6FIK - chains B and C of the 3 polymer chains in the assembly; structure by electron microscopy, 7.10 A resolution (low resolution: residue-level contacts below are approximate; hydrogen-bond / salt-bridge calls are withheld).

Chain B:
Molecule: Polyketide synthase
Source organism: Cercospora nicotianae
UniProtKB: Q6DQW3 (Q6DQW3_CERNC); numbering as in UniProt (aligned over 1-1293)
Amino-acid sequence (1304 residues; numbered 1 to 1304; the number before each row is that of its first residue):
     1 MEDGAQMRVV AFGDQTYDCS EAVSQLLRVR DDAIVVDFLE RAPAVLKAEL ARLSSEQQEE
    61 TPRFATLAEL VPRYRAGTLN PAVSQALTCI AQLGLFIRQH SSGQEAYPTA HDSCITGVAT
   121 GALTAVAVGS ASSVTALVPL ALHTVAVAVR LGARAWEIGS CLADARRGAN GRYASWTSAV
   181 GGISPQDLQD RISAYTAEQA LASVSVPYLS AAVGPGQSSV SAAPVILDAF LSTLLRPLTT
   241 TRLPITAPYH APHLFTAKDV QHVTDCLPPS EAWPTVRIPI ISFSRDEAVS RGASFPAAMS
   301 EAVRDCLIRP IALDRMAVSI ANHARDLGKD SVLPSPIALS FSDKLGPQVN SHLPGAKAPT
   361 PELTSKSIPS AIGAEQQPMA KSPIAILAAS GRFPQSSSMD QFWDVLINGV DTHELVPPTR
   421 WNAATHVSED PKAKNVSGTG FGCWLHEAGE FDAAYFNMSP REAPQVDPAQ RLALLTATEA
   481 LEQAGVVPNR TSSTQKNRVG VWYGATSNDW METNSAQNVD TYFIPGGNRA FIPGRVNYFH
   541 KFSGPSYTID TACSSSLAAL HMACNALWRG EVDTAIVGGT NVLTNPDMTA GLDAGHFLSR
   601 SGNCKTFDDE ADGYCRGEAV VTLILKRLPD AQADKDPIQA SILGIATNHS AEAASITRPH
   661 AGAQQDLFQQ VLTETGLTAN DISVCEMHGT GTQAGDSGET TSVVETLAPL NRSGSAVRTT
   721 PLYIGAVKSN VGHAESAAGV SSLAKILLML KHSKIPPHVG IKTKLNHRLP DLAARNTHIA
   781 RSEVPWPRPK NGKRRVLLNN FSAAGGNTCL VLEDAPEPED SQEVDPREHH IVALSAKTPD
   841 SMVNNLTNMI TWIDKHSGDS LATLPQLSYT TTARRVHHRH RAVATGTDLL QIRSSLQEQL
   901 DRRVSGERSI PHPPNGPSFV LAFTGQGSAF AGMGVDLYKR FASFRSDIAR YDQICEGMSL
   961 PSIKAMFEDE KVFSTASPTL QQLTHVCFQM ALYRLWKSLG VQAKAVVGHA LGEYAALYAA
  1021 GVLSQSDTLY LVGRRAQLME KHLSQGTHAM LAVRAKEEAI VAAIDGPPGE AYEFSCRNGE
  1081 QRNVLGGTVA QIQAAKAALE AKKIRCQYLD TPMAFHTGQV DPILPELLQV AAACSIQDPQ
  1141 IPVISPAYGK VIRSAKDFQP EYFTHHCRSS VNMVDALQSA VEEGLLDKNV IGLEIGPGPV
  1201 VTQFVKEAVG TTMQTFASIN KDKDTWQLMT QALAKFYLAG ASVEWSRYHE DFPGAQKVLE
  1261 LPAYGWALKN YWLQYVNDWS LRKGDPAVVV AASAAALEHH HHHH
Disordered / not traced: 1-4, 355-363, 1289-1304
Sequence notes: engineered mutation Ala119 (Cys in Q6DQW3), Ala321 (Thr in Q6DQW3), Ala1010 (Ser in Q6DQW3); expression tag (1294-1304)
What the authors report for this chain:
  - mutagenesis - R461A, R658A, R879A, R879E: decreased catalytic activity with Polyketide synthase (chain C)
  - mutagenesis - R461E, R658E: abolished catalytic activity with Polyketide synthase (chain C)

Chain C:
Molecule: Polyketide synthase
Source organism: Cercospora nicotianae
UniProtKB: Q6DQW3 (Q6DQW3_CERNC); numbering as in UniProt (aligned over 1775-1858)
Amino-acid sequence (88 residues; each row starts with the number of its first residue):
  1771 GSHMDPSPNE IGTVWRDALK ILSEESGLTD EELTDDTSFA DVGVDSLMSL VITSRLRDEL
  1831 DIDFPDRALF EECQTIFDLR KRFSGSTE
Disordered / not traced: 1771-1781, 1797-1815, 1829-1838, 1843-1845, 1855-1858
Sequence notes: expression tag (1771-1774)

Chain B / chain C interface:
Pairs across the interface (6):
  Ala654(B) - Ser1816(C)
  Ala654(B) - Phe1840(C)
  Ser655(B) - Ser1816(C)
  Ser655(B) - Leu1817(C)
  Thr657(B) - Leu1817(C)
  Arg658(B) - Ser1816(C)
Also at the interface, not in a pair above, chain C (4 interface residues in all): Glu1841
Interface features reported in the paper:
  - interface residues, chain B: Arg658(B)

Overview:
Chain B and chain C each contribute 4 residues to their interface. The paper reports that R461A, R658A and
R879A of chain B, among others, reduce catalytic activity with Polyketide synthase (chain C); the interface
residue Arg658(B); 6 substitutions were tested in all.
Chain B is Polyketide synthase and chain C is Polyketide synthase, both from Cercospora nicotianae; the
structure, ACP2 crosslinked to the KS of the loading/condensing region of the CTB1 PKS, was determined by
electron microscopy, deposited together with 6FIJ.
